Entry 7C6S (X-ray diffraction, 1.60 A resolution); this record covers chain A.

# Chain A
Name: 3C-like proteinase
Organism: Severe acute respiratory syndrome coronavirus 2
Notes: EC 3.4.22.69
Reference sequence: P0DTD1 (R1AB_SARS2); residues 1-306 here correspond to UniProt positions 3264-3569 (UniProt number = residue number + 3263)
Amino-acid sequence (306 residues; numbered 1 to 306; the number before each row is that of its first residue):
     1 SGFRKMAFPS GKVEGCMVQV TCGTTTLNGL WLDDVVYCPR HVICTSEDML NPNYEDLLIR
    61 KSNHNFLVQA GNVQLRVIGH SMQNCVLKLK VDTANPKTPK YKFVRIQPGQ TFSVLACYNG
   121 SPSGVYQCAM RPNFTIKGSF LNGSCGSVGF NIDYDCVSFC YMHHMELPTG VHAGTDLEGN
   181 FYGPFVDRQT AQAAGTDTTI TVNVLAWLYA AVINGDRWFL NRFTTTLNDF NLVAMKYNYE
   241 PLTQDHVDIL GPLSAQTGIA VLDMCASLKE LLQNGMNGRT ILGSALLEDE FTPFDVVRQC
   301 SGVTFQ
Disordered / not traced: 302-306
Glycans and other covalent adducts: boceprevir (bound form) (U5G) linked to Cys145
Ligand contacts: boceprevir (bound form) (U5G): Thr26, Leu27, His41, Met49, Tyr54, Leu141, Asn142, Gly143, Ser144, His164, Met165, Glu166, Leu167, Pro168, Asp187, Arg188, Gln189, Thr190, Gln192
Swiss-Prot annotation at these positions:
  - active site: His41 (For 3CL-PRO activity), Cys145 (Nucleophile)
  - site: Gln306 (Cleavage)
  - cross-link (Glycyl lysine isopeptide (Lys-Gly)): Lys5 (interchain with G-Cter in ubiquitin), Lys90 (interchain with G-Cter in ubiquitin)
From the paper describing this entry:
  - binding site for boceprevir (bound form): His41, Gly143, Cys145, His164, Met165, Glu166, Asp187, Gln189, Thr190, Gln192
  - catalytic residues: Cys145

# Overview
Boceprevir (bound form) is covalently linked to Cys145. Curated annotation (UniProt) lists active-site
residues His41 and Cys145. From the paper: the catalytic residue Cys145; a binding site for boceprevir (bound
form) at His41, Gly143 and Cys145 among others.
Chain A is 3C-like proteinase (Severe acute respiratory syndrome coronavirus 2); the structure, Crystal
structure of the SARS-CoV-2 main protease complexed with Boceprevir, was determined by X-ray diffraction,
deposited together with 7D1M, 7C6U and 7BRO.
